PDB entry 9GD7 | electron microscopy, 4.25 A resolution (low resolution: residue-level contacts below are approximate; hydrogen-bond / salt-bridge calls are withheld) | chains S and T of the 10 polymer chains in the assembly

# Chain S
Name: DNA-dependent protein kinase catalytic subunit
Organism: Homo sapiens
Notes: EC 2.7.11.1
UniProtKB: P78527 (PRKDC_HUMAN); residues 1-4128 here = UniProt positions 1-4128
Amino-acid sequence (4128 residues; numbered 1 to 4128; the number before each row is that of its first residue):
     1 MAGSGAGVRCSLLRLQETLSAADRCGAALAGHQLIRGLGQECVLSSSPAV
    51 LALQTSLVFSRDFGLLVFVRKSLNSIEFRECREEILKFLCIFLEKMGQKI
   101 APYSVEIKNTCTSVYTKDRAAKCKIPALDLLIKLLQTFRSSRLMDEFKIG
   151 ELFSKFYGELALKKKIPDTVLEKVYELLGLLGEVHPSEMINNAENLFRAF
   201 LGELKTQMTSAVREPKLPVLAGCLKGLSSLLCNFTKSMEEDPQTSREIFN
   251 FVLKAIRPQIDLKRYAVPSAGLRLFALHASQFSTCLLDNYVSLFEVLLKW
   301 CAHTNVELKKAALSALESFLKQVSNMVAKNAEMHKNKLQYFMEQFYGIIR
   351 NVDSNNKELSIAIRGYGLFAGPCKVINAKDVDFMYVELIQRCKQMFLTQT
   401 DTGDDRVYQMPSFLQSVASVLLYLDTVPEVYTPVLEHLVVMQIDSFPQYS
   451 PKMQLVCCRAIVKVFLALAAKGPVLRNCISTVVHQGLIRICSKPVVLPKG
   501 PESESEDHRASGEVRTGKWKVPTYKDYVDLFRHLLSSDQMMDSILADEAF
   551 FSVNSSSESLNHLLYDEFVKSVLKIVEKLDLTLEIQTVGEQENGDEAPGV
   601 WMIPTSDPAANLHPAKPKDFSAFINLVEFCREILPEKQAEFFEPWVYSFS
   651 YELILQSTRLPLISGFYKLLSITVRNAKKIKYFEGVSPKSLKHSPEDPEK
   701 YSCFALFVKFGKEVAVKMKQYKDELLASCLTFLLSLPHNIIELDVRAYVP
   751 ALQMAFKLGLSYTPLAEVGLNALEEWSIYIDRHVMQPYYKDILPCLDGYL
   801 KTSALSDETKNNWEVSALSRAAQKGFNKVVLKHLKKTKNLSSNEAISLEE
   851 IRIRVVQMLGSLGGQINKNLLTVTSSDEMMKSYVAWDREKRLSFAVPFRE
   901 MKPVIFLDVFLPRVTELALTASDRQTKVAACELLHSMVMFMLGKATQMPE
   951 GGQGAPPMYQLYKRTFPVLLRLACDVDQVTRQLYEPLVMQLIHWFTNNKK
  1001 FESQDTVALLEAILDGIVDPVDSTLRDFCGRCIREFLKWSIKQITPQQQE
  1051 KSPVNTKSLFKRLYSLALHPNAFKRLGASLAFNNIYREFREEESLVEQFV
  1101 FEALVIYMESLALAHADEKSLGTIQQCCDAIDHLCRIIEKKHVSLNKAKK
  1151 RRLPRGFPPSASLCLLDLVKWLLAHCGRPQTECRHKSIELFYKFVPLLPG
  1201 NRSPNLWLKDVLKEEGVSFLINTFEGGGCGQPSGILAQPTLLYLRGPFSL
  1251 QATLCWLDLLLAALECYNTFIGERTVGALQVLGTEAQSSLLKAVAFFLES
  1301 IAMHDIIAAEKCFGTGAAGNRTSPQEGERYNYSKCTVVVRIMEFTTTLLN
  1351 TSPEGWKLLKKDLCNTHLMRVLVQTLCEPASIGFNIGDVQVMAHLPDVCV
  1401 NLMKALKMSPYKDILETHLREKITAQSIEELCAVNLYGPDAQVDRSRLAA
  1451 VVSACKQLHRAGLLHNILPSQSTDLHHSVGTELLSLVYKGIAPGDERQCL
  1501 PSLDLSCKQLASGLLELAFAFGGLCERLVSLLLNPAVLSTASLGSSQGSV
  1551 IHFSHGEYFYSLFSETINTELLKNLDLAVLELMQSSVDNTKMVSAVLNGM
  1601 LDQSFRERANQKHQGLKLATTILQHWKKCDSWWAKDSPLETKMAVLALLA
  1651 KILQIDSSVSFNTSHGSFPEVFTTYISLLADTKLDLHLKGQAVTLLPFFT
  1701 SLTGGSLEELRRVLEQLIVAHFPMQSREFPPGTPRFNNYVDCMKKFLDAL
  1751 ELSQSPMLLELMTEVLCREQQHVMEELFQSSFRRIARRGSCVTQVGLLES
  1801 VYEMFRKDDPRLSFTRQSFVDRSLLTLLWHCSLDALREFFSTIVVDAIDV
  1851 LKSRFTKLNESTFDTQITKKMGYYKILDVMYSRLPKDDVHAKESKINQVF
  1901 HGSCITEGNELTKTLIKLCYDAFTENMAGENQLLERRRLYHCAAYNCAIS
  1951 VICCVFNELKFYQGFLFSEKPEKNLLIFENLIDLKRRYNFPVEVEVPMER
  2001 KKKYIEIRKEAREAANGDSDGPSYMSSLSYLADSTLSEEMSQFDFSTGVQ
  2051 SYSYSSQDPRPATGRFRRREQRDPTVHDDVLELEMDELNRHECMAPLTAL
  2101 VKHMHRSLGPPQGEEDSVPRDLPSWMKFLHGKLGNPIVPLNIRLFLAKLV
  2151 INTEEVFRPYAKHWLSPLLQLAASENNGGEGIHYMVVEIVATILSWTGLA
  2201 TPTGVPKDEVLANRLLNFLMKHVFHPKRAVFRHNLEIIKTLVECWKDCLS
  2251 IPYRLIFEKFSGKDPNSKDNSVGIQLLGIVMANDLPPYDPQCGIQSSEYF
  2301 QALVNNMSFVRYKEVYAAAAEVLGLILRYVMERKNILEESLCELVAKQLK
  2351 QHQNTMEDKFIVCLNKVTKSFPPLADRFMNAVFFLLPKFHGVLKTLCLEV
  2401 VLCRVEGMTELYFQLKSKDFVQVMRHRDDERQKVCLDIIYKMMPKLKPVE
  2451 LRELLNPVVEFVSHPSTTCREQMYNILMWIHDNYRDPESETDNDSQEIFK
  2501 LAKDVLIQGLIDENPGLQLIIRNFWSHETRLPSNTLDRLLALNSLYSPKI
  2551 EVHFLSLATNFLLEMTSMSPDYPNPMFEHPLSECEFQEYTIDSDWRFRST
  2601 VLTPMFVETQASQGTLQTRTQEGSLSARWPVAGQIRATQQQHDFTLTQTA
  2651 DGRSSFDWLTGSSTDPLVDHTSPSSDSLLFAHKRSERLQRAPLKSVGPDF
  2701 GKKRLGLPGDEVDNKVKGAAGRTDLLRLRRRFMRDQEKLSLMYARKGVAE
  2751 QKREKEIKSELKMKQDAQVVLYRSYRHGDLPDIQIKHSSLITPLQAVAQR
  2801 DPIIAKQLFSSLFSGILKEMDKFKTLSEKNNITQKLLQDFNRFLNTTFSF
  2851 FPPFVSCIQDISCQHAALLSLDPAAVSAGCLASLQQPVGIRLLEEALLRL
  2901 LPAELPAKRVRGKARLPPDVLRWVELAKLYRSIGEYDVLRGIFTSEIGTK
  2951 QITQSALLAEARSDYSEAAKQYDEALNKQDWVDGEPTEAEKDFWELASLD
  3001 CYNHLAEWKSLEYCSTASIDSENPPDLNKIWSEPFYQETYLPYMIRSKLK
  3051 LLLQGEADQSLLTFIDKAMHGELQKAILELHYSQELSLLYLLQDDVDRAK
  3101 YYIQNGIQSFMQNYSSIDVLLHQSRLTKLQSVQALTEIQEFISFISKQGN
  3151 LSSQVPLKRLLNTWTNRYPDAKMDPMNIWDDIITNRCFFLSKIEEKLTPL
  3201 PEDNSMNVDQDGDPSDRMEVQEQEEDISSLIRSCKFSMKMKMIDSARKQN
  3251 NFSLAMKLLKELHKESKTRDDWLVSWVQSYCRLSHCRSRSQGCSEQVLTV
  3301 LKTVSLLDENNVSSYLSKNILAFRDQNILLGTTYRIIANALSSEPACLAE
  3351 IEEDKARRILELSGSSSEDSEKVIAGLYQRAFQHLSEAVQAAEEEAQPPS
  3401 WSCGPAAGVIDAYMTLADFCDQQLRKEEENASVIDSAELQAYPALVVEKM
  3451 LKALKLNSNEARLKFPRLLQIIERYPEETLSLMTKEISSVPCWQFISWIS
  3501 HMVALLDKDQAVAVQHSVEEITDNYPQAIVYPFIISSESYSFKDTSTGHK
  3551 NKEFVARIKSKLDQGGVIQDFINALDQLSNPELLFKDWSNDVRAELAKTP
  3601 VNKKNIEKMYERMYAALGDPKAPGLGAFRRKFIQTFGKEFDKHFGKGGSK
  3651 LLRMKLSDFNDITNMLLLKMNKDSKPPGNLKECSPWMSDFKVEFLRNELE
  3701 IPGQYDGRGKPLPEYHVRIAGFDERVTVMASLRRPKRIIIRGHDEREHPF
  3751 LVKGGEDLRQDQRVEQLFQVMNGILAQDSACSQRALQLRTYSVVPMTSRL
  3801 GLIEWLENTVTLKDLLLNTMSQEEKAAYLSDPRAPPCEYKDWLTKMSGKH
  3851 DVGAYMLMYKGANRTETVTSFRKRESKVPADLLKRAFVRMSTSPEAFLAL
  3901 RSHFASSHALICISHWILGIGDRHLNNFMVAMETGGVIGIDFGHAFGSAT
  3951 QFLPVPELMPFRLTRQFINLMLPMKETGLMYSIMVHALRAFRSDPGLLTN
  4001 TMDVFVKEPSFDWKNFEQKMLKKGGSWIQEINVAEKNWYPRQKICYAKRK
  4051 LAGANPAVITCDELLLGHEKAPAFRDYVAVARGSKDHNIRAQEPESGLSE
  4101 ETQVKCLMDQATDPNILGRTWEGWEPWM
Disordered / not traced: 1-9, 254-258, 350-355, 398-406, 499-518, 548-558, 587-609, 686-696, 804-825, 841-846, 872-878, 1241-1248, 1314-1321, 1493-1501, 1539-1553, 1700-1706, 1807-1814, 1853-1861, 1886-1908, 1927-1933, 1964-2033, 2051-2089, 2109-2119, 2177-2178, 2487-2490, 2604-2720, 2902-2915, 3023-3028, 3198-3225, 3365-3367, 3396-3406, 3430-3440, 3540-3544, 3596-3601, 3648-3656, 3844-3850, 3992-3995, 4015-4037
UniProt features mapped onto this chain:
  - region: Leu1503 to Leu1538 (Interaction with C1D), Glu2737 to Gln2765 (May split the end of the DNA molecule, with the two strands separating around the region), Val3728 to Arg3734 (G-loop), Gly3919 to Asn3927 (Catalytic loop), Gly3939 to Thr3964 (Activation loop)
  - site: Asp2020, Gly2021 (Cleavage)
  - modified residue: Lys117 (N6-acetyllysine), Ser511 (Phosphoserine), Ser687 (Phosphoserine), Lys828 (N6-acetyllysine), Ser841 (Phosphoserine), Ser893 (Phosphoserine), Ser1065 (Phosphoserine), Lys1209 (N6-acetyllysine), Lys1970 (N6-acetyllysine), Ser2056 (Phosphoserine), Lys2259 (N6-acetyllysine), Thr2535 (Phosphothreonine), Thr2609 (Phosphothreonine), Ser2612 (Phosphoserine), Thr2638 (Phosphothreonine), Thr2647 (Phosphothreonine), Ser2789 (Phosphoserine), Ser3205 (Phosphoserine), Lys3241 (N6-acetyllysine), Lys3260 (N6-acetyllysine) and 6 more in UniProt
  - natural variant: Lys263 (K263N: In a lung adenocarcinoma sample), Gly500 (G500S: In a metastatic melanoma sample), Arg1136 (R1136H: In a colorectal adenocarcinoma sample), Arg1447 (R1447M: In a lung squamous cell carcinoma sample), Ala1680 (A1680V: In a metastatic melanoma sample), Ser2810 (S2810N: In a metastatic melanoma sample), Gly2941 (G2941A: In a lung neuroendocrine carcinoma sample), Leu3062 (L3062R: In IMD26), Ala3574 (A3574V: In IMD26)
  - mutagenesis: Leu1510 (L1510P: Loss of interaction with C1D), Glu1516 to Leu1517 (Loss of interaction with C1D), Thr2609 (T2609A: Leads to radiation sensitivity and impaired DSB joining. Gives rise to reduced phosphorylation; when associated with A-2612), Ser2612 (S2612A: Reduced phosphorylation; when associated with A-2609), Thr2638 (T2638A: Alleviates phosphorylation, leaves a fully active enzyme with compromised cellular resistance to ionizing radiation without affecting DNA end joining; when associated with A-2647), Thr2647 (T2647A: Alleviates phosphorylation, leaves a fully active enzyme with compromised cellular resistance to ionizing radiation without affecting DNA end joining; when associated with A-2638)

# Chain T
Name: X-ray repair cross-complementing protein 6
Organism: Homo sapiens
Notes: EC 3.6.4.-, 4.2.99.-
UniProtKB: P12956 (XRCC6_HUMAN); residues 1-609 here = UniProt positions 1-609
Amino-acid sequence (609 residues; each row starts with the number of its first residue):
     1 MSGWESYYKTEGDEEAEEEQEENLEASGDYKYSGRDSLIFLVDASKAMFE
    51 SQSEDELTPFDMSIQCIQSVYISKIISSDRDLLAVVFYGTEKDKNSVNFK
   101 NIYVLQELDNPGAKRILELDQFKGQQGQKRFQDMMGHGSDYSLSEVLWVC
   151 ANLFSDVQFKMSHKRIMLFTNEDNPHGNDSAKASRARTKAGDLRDTGIFL
   201 DLMHLKKPGGFDISLFYRDIISIAEDEDLRVHFEESSKLEDLLRKVRAKE
   251 TRKRALSRLKLKLNKDIVISVGIYNLVQKALKPPPIKLYRETNEPVKTKT
   301 RTFNTSTGGLLLPSDTKRSQIYGSRQIILEKEETEELKRFDDPGLMLMGF
   351 KPLVLLKKHHYLRPSLFVYPEESLVIGSSTLFSALLIKCLEKEVAALCRY
   401 TPRRNIPPYFVALVPQEEELDDQKIQVTPPGFQLVFLPFADDKRKMPFTE
   451 KIMATPEQVGKMKAIVEKLRFTYRSDSFENPVLQQHFRNLEALALDLMEP
   501 EQAVDLTLPKVEAMNKRLGSLVDEFKELVYPPDYNPEGKVTKRKHDNEGS
   551 GSKRPKVEYSEEELKTHISKGTLGKFTVPMLKEACRAYGLKSGLKKQELL
   601 EALTKHFQD
Disordered / not traced: 1-31, 223-228, 539-609
UniProt features mapped onto this chain:
  - region: Val578 to Glu583 (Interaction with BAX)
  - active site: Lys31 (Schiff-base intermediate with DNA)
  - modified residue: Ser2 (N-acetylserine), Ser6 (Phosphoserine), Ser27 (Phosphoserine), Lys31 (N6-acetyllysine), Ser51 (Phosphoserine), Ser306 (Phosphoserine), Lys317 (N6-acetyllysine), Lys331 (N6-acetyllysine), Lys338 (N6-acetyllysine), Thr455 (Phosphothreonine), Lys461 (N6-acetyllysine), Ser477 (Phosphoserine), Ser520 (Phosphoserine), Lys539 (N6-acetyllysine), Lys542 (N6-acetyllysine), Lys544 (N6-acetyllysine), Ser550 (Phosphoserine), Lys553 (N6-acetyllysine), Lys556 (N6-acetyllysine), Ser560 (Phosphoserine) and 1 more in UniProt
  - cross-link (Glycyl lysine isopeptide (Lys-Gly)): Lys287 (interchain with G-Cter in SUMO2), Lys317 (interchain with G-Cter in SUMO2), Lys556 (interchain with G-Cter in SUMO2)
  - mutagenesis: Lys31 (K31A: Diminishes the ability to form a Schiff base. Abolishes adduct formation; when associated with A-160 and A-164), Lys160 (K160A: Abolishes adduct formation; when associated with A-31 and A-160), Lys164 (K164A: Abolishes adduct formation; when associated with A-31 and A-164), Lys539 (K539Q: Complete loss of suppression of BAX-induced apoptosis; K539R: No effect on suppression of BAX-induced apoptosis), Lys542 (K542Q: Complete loss of suppression of BAX-induced apoptosis; K542R: No effect on suppression of BAX-induced apoptosis), Lys544 (K544R: No effect on suppression of BAX-induced apoptosis), Lys553 (K553Q: Partial loss of suppression of BAX-induced apoptosis; K553R: No effect on suppression of BAX-induced apoptosis), Lys556 (K556R: No effect on suppression of BAX-induced apoptosis), Lys570 (K570R: Loss of methylation; loss of anti-apoptotic activity; no effect on XRCC5 stabilization)

# How chain S and chain T interact
Pairs across the interface (22):
  Tyr157(S) with Leu312(T)
  Ala161(S) with Leu310(T); Leu312(T); Pro313(T)
  Leu162(S) with Lys299(T)
  Lys163(S) with Thr300(T)
  Arg213(S) with Arg404(T)
  Glu214(S) with Arg404(T)
  Arg2377(S) with Asp195(T)
  Asn2380(S) with Thr196(T)
  Ala2381(S) with Thr196(T)
  Phe2384(S) with Ser155(T)
  Pro2387(S) with Ser155(T); Gln158(T)
  Lys2388(S) with Phe154(T); Ser155(T); Val157(T)
  Phe2413(S) with Trp148(T)
  Gln2414(S) with Trp148(T)
  Ser2417(S) with Asn152(T)
  Lys2418(S) with Asn152(T); Ser155(T)
Interface residues without a listed pair, chain S (19 interface residues in all): Gly158, Asn2354, Glu2410
Interface residues without a listed pair, chain T (20 interface residues in all): Ser96, Val97, Asp156, Asp192, Ile198, Leu311

# Summary
19 residues of chain S face 20 of chain T across their interface. UniProt lists 7 mutagenesis sites on chain
S; active-site residue Lys31(T) and 9 mutagenesis sites on chain T.
Here chain S is DNA-dependent protein kinase catalytic subunit and chain T is X-ray repair cross-complementing
protein 6, both from Homo sapiens. Entry 9GD7 (DNA-PK Ku80 mediated dimer bound to DNA polymerase Lambda and
DNA ligase 4/XRCC4) was determined by electron microscopy.
